6R88 - chain A; structure by X-ray diffraction, 1.60 A resolution.

# Chain A
Name: Glutamate receptor 3.3
From: Arabidopsis thaliana
UniProtKB: Q9C8E7 (GLR33_ARATH); the construct has insertions or renumbered stretches relative to UniProt, so the offset changes along the chain: 1-108 = UniProt 463-570; 112-244 = UniProt 681-813
Sequence (247 residues; numbered -2 to 244; the number before each row is that of its first residue; numbers below 1 keep their minus sign (Gly-2 is residue -2)):
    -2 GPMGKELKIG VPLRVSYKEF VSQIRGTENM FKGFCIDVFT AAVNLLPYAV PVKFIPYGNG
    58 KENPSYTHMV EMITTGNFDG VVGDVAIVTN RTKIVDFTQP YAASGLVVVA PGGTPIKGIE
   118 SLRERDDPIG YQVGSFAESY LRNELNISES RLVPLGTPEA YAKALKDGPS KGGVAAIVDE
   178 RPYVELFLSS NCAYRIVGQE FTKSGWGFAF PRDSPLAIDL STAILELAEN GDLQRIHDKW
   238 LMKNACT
Unresolved in the structure: -2 to 2
Disulfide bonds: Cys189-Cys243
Sequence notes: expression tag (-2 to 0); linker (109-111)
Metal / ion sites: Na+ near Thr95 (its only coordinating residue here)
Ligand contacts: glycine (GLY): Tyr63, Asp81, Val82, Ala83, Arg88, Gly131, Ser132, Phe133, Glu177, Tyr180, Trp203
Reported in the primary citation:
  - binding site for glycine: Asp81, Ala83, Arg88, Phe133, Glu177, Tyr180
  - mutagenesis - S13A/Y14A: unchanged binding to amino acid ligands

# In short
Ligands of chain A: glycine. From the paper: a binding site for glycine at Asp81, Ala83 and Arg88 among
others; S13A/Y14A leave binding to amino acid ligands unchanged.
Chain A is Glutamate receptor 3.3 (Arabidopsis thaliana); the structure, Structure of Arabidopsis thaliana
GLR3.3 ligand-binding domain in complex with glycine, was determined by X-ray diffraction together with 6R85,
6R89 and 6R8A from the same study.
